PDB entry 6KKM | X-ray diffraction, 3.00 A resolution | chains G and A of the 8 polymer chains in the assembly

[Chain G]
Name: All5250 protein
Source organism: Nostoc sp. (strain PCC 7120 / SAG 25.82 / UTEX 2576)
Reference sequence: Q8YLP6 (Q8YLP6_NOSS1); residues 1-361 here = UniProt positions 1-361
Sequence (361 residues; each row starts with the number of its first residue):
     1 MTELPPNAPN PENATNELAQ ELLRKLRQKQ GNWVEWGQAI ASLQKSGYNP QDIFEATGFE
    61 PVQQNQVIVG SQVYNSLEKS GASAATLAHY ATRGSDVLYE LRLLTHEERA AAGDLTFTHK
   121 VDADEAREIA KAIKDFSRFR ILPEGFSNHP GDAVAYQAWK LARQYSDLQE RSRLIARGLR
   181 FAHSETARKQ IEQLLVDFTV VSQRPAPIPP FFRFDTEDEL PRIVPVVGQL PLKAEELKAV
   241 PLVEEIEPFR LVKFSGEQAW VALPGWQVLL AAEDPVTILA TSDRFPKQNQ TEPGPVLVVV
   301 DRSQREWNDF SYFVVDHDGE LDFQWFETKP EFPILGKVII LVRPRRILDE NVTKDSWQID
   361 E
Disordered / not traced: 1-16, 198-205, 346-353
Swiss-Prot annotation at these positions:
  - mutagenesis: Lys354 to Glu361 (Forms more RbcL(2)-Raf1(2) but little RbcL(8)-Raf1(8)), Glu361 (E361EHHH: Forms more RbcL(2)-Raf1(2) but little RbcL(8)-Raf1(8))

[Chain A]
Name: Ribulose bisphosphate carboxylase large chain
Source organism: Nostoc sp. (strain PCC 7120 / SAG 25.82 / UTEX 2576)
Notes: EC 4.1.1.39
Reference sequence: P00879 (RBL_NOSS1); numbering as in UniProt (aligned over 1-476)
Sequence (491 residues; row label = number of the first residue in the row; numbers below 1 keep their minus sign (Met-14 is residue -14)):
   -14 MGHHHHHHHH HHSSGMSYAQ TKTQTKSGYK AGVQDYRLTY YTPDYTPKDT DILAAFRVTP
    46 QPGVPFEEAA AAVAAESSTG TWTTVWTDLL TDLDRYKGRC YDIEPVPGED NQFIAYIAYP
   106 LDLFEEGSIT NVLTSIVGNV FGFKALRALR LEDIRFPVAY IKTFQGPPHG IQVERDKLNK
   166 YGRPLLGCTI KPKLGLSAKN YGRAVYECLR GGLDFTKDDE NINSAPFQRW RDRFLFVADA
   226 ITKAQAETGE IKGHYLNVTA PTCEEMLKRA EYAKELKQPI IMHDYLTAGF TANTTLARWC
   286 RDNGVLLHIH RAMHAVIDRQ KNHGIHFRVL AKALRLSGGD HIHTGTVVGK LEGERGITMG
   346 FVDLLRENYV EQDKSRGIYF TQDWASLPGV MAVASGGIHV WHMPALVEIF GDDSVLQFGG
   406 GTLGHPWGNA PGATANRVAL EACVQARNEG RNLAREGNDV IREAAKWSPE LAVACELWKE
   466 IKFEFEAMDT V
Disordered / not traced: -14 to 22, 474-476
Sequence notes: expression tag (-14 to 0)
Swiss-Prot annotation at these positions:
  - active site (Proton acceptor): Lys176, His295
  - binding site (substrate): Asn124, Thr174, Lys178, Arg296, His328, Ser380
  - binding site (Mg(2+)): Lys202, Asp204, Glu205
  - site: Lys335 (Transition state stabilizer)
  - modified residue: Lys202 (N6-carboxylysine)
Cystine bridges: Cys173-Cys193

[Chain G / chain A interface]
Residue-residue contacts (17):
  Arg27(G) - Glu192(A)  salt bridge
  Arg27(G) - Trp412(A)
  Arg27(G) - Pro416(A)
  Gln28(G) - Trp412(A)
  Lys29(G) - Pro411(A)
  Lys29(G) - Trp412(A)  hydrogen bond (side chain-backbone)
  Gln51(G) - Lys228(A)
  Phe54(G) - Arg188(A)
  Phe54(G) - Tyr191(A)  hydrophobic
  Glu55(G) - Tyr191(A)
  Glu55(G) - Lys228(A)  salt bridge
  Glu55(G) - Glu232(A)
  Gly58(G) - Glu192(A)
  Glu60(G) - Asn185(A)
  Glu60(G) - Arg188(A)  salt bridge
  Pro61(G) - Arg188(A)
  Val62(G) - Arg188(A)
Other interface residues (no listed pair), chain A (12 interface residues in all): Ala189, Gly413, Ala415

[Summary]
The interface between chain G and chain A involves 10 residues on one side and 12 on the other; the contacts
include 1 hydrogen bond and 3 salt bridges. Among the polar pairs are Arg27(G)-Glu192(A), Glu55(G)-Lys228(A)
and Glu60(G)-Arg188(A).
Here chain G is All5250 protein and chain A is Ribulose bisphosphate carboxylase large chain, both from Nostoc
sp. (strain PCC 7120 / SAG 25.82 / UTEX 2576). Entry 6KKM (Crystal structure of RbcL-Raf1 complex from
Anabaena sp. PCC 7120) was determined by X-ray diffraction, deposited together with 6LRS and 6LRR.
